PDB entry 3PRC | X-ray diffraction, 2.40 A resolution | chains L and H of the 4 polymer chains in the assembly

[Chain L]
Protein: Photosynthetic reaction center
From: Blastochloris viridis
UniProt: P06009 (RCEL_RHOVI); numbering as in UniProt (aligned over 1-273)
Amino-acid sequence (273 residues; numbered 1 to 273; the number before each row is that of its first residue):
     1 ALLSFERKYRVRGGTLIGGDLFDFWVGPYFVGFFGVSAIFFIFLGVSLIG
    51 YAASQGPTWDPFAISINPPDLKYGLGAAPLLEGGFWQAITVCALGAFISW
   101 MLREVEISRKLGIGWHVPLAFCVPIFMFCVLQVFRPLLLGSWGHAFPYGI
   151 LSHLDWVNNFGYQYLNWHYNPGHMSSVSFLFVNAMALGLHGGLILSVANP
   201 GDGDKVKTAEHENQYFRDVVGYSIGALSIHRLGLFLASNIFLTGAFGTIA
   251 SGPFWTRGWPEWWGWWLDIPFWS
Bound ions: bacteriochlorophyll b Mg site 1 near His153 (its only coordinating residue here); bacteriochlorophyll b Mg site 2 near His173 (its only coordinating residue here); Fe2+: His190, His230 (shared with 3 residues of chain M)
Residues lining bound ligands:
  - bacteriochlorophyll b (BCB), molecule 1: Val46, Ile49, Phe97, Phe128, Leu131, Phe146, Ile150, Leu151, His153, Leu154, Trp156, Val157
  - bacteriochlorophyll b (BCB), molecule 2: Phe97, Phe121, Pro124, Ile125, Met127, Phe128, Leu131, Val157, Asn158, Phe160, Gly161, Tyr162, Trp167, His168, Asn170, Gly172, His173, Ser176, Val177, Leu180, Phe181, Ile240, Phe241, Gly244, Ala245, Gly247, Thr248
  - bacteriochlorophyll b (BCB), molecule 3: Val157, Tyr162, His168, Leu180, Phe181
  - bacteriochlorophyll b (BCB), molecule 4: His168, His173, Met174, Val177, Ser178, Phe181, Val182, Met185, Val220, Gly221, Tyr222
  - bacteriopheophytin b (BPB), molecule 1: Phe41, Ile42, Gly45, Val46, Ile49, Ile89, Cys92, Ala93, Ala96, Phe97, Trp100, Glu104, Val117, Ala120, Phe121, Val123, Pro124, Phe128, Phe146, Tyr148, Gly149, Ile150, His153, Ala237, Ser238, Phe241
  - bacteriopheophytin b (BPB), molecule 2: Phe181, Ala184, Met185, Leu189, Phe216, Val219, Val220
  - menaquinone-7 (MQ7): Val26, Tyr29, Phe30, Val31, Gly35, Ile39, Ile42, Trp100, Arg103

[Chain H]
Protein: Photosynthetic reaction center
From: Blastochloris viridis
UniProt: P06008 (RCEH_RHOVI); numbering as in UniProt (aligned over 2-258)
Amino-acid sequence (258 residues; numbered 1 to 258; the number before each row is that of its first residue):
     1 MYHGALAQHLDIAQLVWYAQWLVIWTVVLLYLRREDRREGYPLVEPLGLV
    51 KLAPEDGQVYELPYPKTFVLPHGGTVTVPRRRPETRELKLAQTDGFEGAP
   101 LQPTGNPLVDAVGPASYAERAEVVDATVDGKAKIVPLRVATDFSIAEGDV
   151 DPRGLPVVAADGVEAGTVTDLWVDRSEHYFRYLELSVAGSARTALIPLGF
   201 CDVKKDKIVVTSILSEQFANVPRLQSRDQITLREEDKVSAYYAGGLLYAT
   251 PERAESLL
Modified positions: Met1 (n-formylmethionine; FME)

[How chain L and chain H interact]
Contacting residue pairs (80; chain L residue first):
  Ala1(L) with Leu43(H); Val44(H), hydrogen bond (backbone-backbone); Glu45(H)
  Leu2(L) with Leu43(H); Val44(H), hydrogen bond (backbone-backbone)
  Leu3(L) with Gly40(H); Tyr41(H), hydrophobic; Leu43(H), hydrophobic; Val44(H)
  Ser4(L) with Gly40(H), hydrogen bond (backbone-backbone); Val44(H); Arg82(H); Glu84(H)
  Phe5(L) with Gly40(H); Glu84(H)
  Arg7(L) with Gln92(H), hydrogen bond; Leu101(H)
  Lys8(L) with Glu84(H), salt bridge; Leu88(H); Val112(H); Gly113(H), hydrogen bond (backbone-backbone); Ser116(H); Tyr117(H)
  Tyr9(L) with Gly113(H); Ser116(H)
  Arg10(L) with Glu97(H); Pro100(H); Leu101(H), hydrogen bond (backbone-backbone)
  Val11(L) with Leu90(H), hydrophobic; Pro100(H); Leu101(H); Gly113(H); Pro114(H); Tyr248(H)
  Arg12(L) with Pro100(H); Leu101(H), hydrogen bond (backbone-backbone); Gln102(H); Leu247(H); Glu255(H), salt bridge
  Gly13(L) with Ala254(H)
  Gly14(L) with Leu247(H); Ala254(H), hydrogen bond (backbone-backbone)
  Thr15(L) with Glu255(H); Ser256(H), hydrogen bond; Leu257(H), hydrogen bond (backbone-backbone)
  Leu16(L) with Ser256(H); Leu257(H), hydrogen bond (backbone-backbone); Leu258(H), hydrogen bond (backbone-backbone)
  Ile17(L) with Ser256(H)
  Gly18(L) with Ser256(H), hydrogen bond (backbone-side chain)
  Gly19(L) with Ser256(H), hydrogen bond (backbone-side chain)
  Asp23(L) with Pro100(H)
  Phe24(L) with Phe96(H), hydrophobic; Gly98(H)
  Trp25(L) with Gly98(H), hydrogen bond (backbone-backbone); Pro100(H), hydrophobic
  Arg109(L) with Leu247(H); Arg253(H), hydrogen bond (side chain-backbone); Glu255(H), hydrogen bond (side chain-backbone); Leu257(H)
  Lys110(L) with Pro114(H)
  Gly112(L) with Leu246(H)
  Ala198(L) with Phe68(H)
  Asn199(L) with Lys66(H), hydrogen bond
  Gly203(L) with Val69(H)
  Asp204(L) with Val69(H)
  Lys205(L) with Val69(H); Leu70(H); Pro71(H)
  Val206(L) with Phe68(H), hydrophobic; Val69(H), hydrogen bond (backbone-backbone); Pro71(H)
  Thr208(L) with Val128(H)
  Ala209(L) with Glu177(H)
  Glu210(L) with Thr127(H); Val128(H), hydrogen bond (side chain-backbone); Ser176(H), hydrogen bond
  His211(L) with Val128(H)
  Ala226(L) with Glu177(H)
  Leu227(L) with Tyr179(H)
Interface residues without a listed pair, chain L (38 interface residues in all): Phe62, Leu111
Interface residues without a listed pair, chain H (46 interface residues in all): Trp17, Glu39, Arg86, Thr93, Ala99, Ala243

[In short]
The interface between chain L and chain H involves 38 residues on one side and 46 on the other, with 21
hydrogen bonds and 2 salt bridges. Polar contacts include Lys8(L)-Glu84(H), Arg12(L)-Glu255(H) and
Arg7(L)-Gln92(H). Menaquinone-7 is bound between chain L and chain H.
Here chain L is Photosynthetic reaction center and chain H is Photosynthetic reaction center, both from
Blastochloris viridis. Entry 3PRC (Photosynthetic reaction center from rhodopseudomonas viridis (qb-DEPLETED))
was determined by X-ray diffraction (same publication as 2PRC).
